2HZV - chains I and A of the 6 polymer chains in the assembly; structure by X-ray diffraction, 3.10 A resolution.

# Chain I
Molecule: 30-nt DNA strand
Sequence (30 nucleotides; each row starts with the number of its first residue):
     1 AGTATGACGA ATACTTAAAA TCGTCATACT

# Chain A
Name: Nickel-responsive regulator
From: Escherichia coli
UniProt: P0A6Z6 (NIKR_ECOLI); numbering as in UniProt (aligned over 1-133)
Sequence (133 residues; row label = number of the first residue in the row):
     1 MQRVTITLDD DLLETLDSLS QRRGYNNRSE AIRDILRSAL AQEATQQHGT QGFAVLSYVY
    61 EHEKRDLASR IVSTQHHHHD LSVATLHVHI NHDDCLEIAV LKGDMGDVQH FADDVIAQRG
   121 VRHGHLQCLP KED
Disordered / not traced: 132-133
Differences from the reference sequence: modified residue (1, 105)
Modified positions: Mse1 (selenomethionine; parent Met); Mse105 (selenomethionine; parent Met)
UniProt features mapped onto this chain:
  - binding site (Ni(2+)): His76, His87, His89, Cys95
  - mutagenesis: Arg3 (R3A: Loss of DNA-binding)
Bound ions: K+ site 1: Glu30, Asp34 (shared with 3 residues of chain B); Ni2+ site 1: His76 (shared with 3 residues of chain C); K+ site 2: His79, Ser82 (shared with 1 residue of chain C); Ni2+ site 2: His87, His89, Cys95 (shared with 1 residue of chain C); K+ site 3: His89 (shared with 2 residues of chain C)
What the authors report for this chain:
  - Ni2+ coordination: His76, His87, His89, Cys95
  - K+ coordination: Glu30, Asp34
  - binding site for the 30-nt DNA strand (chain I): Arg3, Thr5, Thr7, Arg28, Ser29, Arg65, Arg119
  - specificity-determining residues: Arg3, Thr5
  - binding site for the 30-nt DNA strand: Asn27, Arg33, Lys64
  - mutagenesis - D34A: unchanged binding to Ni2+
  - mutagenesis - D34A: unchanged stability
  - mutagenesis - E30A: decreased binding to DNA
  - conformationally variable residues (order/disorder transition): His62 to Asp80
  - mutagenesis - E30A, D34A: decreased binding to the 30-nt DNA strand (chain I)

# How chain I and chain A interact
Residue-residue contacts (8):
  DG2(I) - Thr7(A)  hydrogen bond to the phosphate
  DT3(I) - Thr5(A)  base contact
  DT3(I) - Thr7(A)  base contact
  DA4(I) - Thr5(A)  hydrogen bond to the base
  DT5(I) - Arg3(A)  base contact
  DT5(I) - Thr5(A)  hydrogen bond to the base
  DG6(I) - Arg3(A)  hydrogen bond to the base
  DA7(I) - Arg3(A)  base contact
Also at the interface, not in a pair above, chain I (7 interface residues in all): DA1
Also at the interface, not in a pair above, chain A (4 interface residues in all): Ile6

# Summary
7 residues of chain I and 4 residues of chain A are in contact, with 4 hydrogen bonds. Among the polar pairs
are DA4(I)-Thr5(A), DT5(I)-Thr5(A) and DG6(I)-Arg3(A). From the paper: a binding site for the 30-nt DNA strand
(chain I) at Arg3(A), Thr5(A) and Thr7(A) among others; E30A and D34A of chain A reduce binding to the 30-nt
DNA strand (chain I).
Here chain I is a 30-nt DNA strand and chain A is Nickel-responsive regulator (Escherichia coli). Entry 2HZV
(NikR-operator DNA complex) was determined by X-ray diffraction, deposited together with 2HZA.
